Entry 8Z3W (electron microscopy, 3.45 A resolution); this record covers chains A and D of the 4 polymer chains in the assembly.

[Chain A]
Name: Spike glycoprotein
Source organism: Severe acute respiratory syndrome coronavirus 2
Reference sequence: P0DTC2 (SPIKE_SARS2); residue numbers follow UniProt; this construct covers 1-1208
Sequence (1288 residues; row label = number of the first residue in the row):
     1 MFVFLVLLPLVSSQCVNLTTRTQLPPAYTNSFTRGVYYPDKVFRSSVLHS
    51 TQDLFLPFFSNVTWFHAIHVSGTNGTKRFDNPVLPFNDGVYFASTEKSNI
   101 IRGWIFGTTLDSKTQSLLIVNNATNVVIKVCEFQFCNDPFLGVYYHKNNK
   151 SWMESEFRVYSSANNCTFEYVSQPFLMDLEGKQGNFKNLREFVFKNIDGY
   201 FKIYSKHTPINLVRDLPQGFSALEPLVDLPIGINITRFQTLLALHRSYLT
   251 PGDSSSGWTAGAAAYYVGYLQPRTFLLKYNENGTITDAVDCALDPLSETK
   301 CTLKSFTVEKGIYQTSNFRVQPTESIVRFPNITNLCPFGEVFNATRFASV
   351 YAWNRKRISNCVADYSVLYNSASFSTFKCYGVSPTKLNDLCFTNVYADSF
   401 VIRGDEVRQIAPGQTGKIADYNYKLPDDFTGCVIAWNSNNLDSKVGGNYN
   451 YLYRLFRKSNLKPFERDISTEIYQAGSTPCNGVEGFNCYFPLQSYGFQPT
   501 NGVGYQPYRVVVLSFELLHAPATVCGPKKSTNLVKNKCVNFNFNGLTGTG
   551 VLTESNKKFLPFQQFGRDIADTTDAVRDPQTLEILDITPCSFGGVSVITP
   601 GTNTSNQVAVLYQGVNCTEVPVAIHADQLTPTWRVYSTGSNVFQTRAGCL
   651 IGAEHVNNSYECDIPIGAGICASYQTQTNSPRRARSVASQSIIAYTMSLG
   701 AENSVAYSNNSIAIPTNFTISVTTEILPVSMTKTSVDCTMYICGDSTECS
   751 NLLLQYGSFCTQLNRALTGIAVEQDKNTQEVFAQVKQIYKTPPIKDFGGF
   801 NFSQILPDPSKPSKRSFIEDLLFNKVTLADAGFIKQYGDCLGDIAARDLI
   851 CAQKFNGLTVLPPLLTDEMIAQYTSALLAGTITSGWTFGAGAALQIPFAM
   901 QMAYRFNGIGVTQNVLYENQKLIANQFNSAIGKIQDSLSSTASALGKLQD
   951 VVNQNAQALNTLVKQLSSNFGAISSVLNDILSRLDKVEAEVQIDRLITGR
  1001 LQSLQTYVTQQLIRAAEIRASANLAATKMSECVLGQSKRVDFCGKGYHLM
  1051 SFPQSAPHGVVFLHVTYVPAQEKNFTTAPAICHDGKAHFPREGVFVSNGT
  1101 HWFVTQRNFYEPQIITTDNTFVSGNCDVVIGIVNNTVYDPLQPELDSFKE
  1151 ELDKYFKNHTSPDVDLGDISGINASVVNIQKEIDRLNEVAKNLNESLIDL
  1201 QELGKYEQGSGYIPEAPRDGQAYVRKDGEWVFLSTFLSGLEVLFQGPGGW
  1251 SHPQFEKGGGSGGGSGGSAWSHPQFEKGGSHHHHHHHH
Disordered / not traced: 1-13, 70-76, 180-184, 245-253, 260-262, 622-639, 677-688, 828-847, 1149-1288
Sequence notes: variant Gly614 (Asp in P0DTC2); expression tag (1209-1288)
Disulfide bonds: Cys15-Cys136, Cys131-Cys166, Cys291-Cys301, Cys336-Cys361, Cys379-Cys432, Cys391-Cys525, Cys480-Cys488, Cys538-Cys590, Cys617-Cys649, Cys662-Cys671, Cys738-Cys760, Cys743-Cys749, Cys1032-Cys1043, Cys1082-Cys1126
Covalently attached groups: N-acetylglucosamine (NAG) linked to Asn17, Asn61, Asn122, Asn149, Asn165, Asn234, Asn282, Asn331, Asn343, Asn616, Asn657, Asn709, Asn717, Asn801, Asn1074, Asn1098, Asn1134
Curated features (UniProtKB/Swiss-Prot):
  - region: Asn280 to Cys301 (Putative superantigen), Arg403 to Asp405 (Integrin-binding motif), Asn448 to Phe456 (Immunodominant HLA epitope recognized by the CD8+), Pro681 to Ala684 (Putative superantigen), Ser816 to Tyr837 (Fusion peptide 1), Lys835 to Phe855 (Fusion peptide 2), Asp1163 to Glu1202 (Heptad repeat 2)
  - site (Cleavage): Arg685, Ser686, Arg815, Ser816
  - glycosylation: Asn17 (N-linked (GlcNAc...) (complex) asparagine), Asn61 (N-linked (GlcNAc...) (hybrid) asparagine), Asn74 (N-linked (GlcNAc...) (complex) asparagine), Asn122 (N-linked (GlcNAc...) (hybrid) asparagine), Asn149 (N-linked (GlcNAc...) (complex) asparagine), Asn165 (N-linked (GlcNAc...) (complex) asparagine), Asn234 (N-linked (GlcNAc...) (high mannose) asparagine), Asn282 (N-linked (GlcNAc...) (complex) asparagine), Thr323 (O-linked (GalNAc) threonine), Ser325 (O-linked (HexNAc...) serine), Asn331 (N-linked (GlcNAc...) (complex) asparagine), Asn343 (N-linked (GlcNAc...) (complex) asparagine), Asn603 (N-linked (GlcNAc...) (hybrid) asparagine), Asn616 (N-linked (GlcNAc...) (complex) asparagine), Asn657 (N-linked (GlcNAc...) (complex) asparagine), Thr676 (O-linked (GlcNAc...) threonine), Thr678 (O-linked (GlcNAc...) threonine), Asn709 (N-linked (GlcNAc...) (high mannose) asparagine), Asn717 (N-linked (GlcNAc...) (hybrid) asparagine), Asn801 (N-linked (GlcNAc...) (hybrid) asparagine) and 6 more in UniProt
  - natural variant: Leu5 (L5F: In strain: Iota/B.1.526), Ser13 (S13I: In strain: Epsilon/B.1.427/B.1.429), Leu18 (L18F: In strain: Beta/B.1.351, Gamma/P.1 and 1 more), Thr19 (T19I: In strain: Omicron/BQ.1.1, Omicron/XBB.1.5 and 1 more; T19R: In strain: Delta/B.1.617.2, Omicron/BA.2 and 4 more), Thr20 (T20N: In strain: Gamma/P.1), Leu24 to Ala27 (sequence variant, change not given here; In strain: Omicron/BA.2, Omicron/BA.2.12.1 and 6 more), Pro26 (P26S: In strain: Gamma/P.1), Gln52 (Q52H: In strain: Omicron/EG.5.1), Ala67 (A67V: In strain: Eta/B.1.525, Omicron/BA.1), His69 to Val70 (deletion: In strain: Alpha/B.1.1.7, Eta/B.1.525 and 5 more), Gly75 (G75V: In strain: Lambda/C.37), Thr76 (T76I: In strain: Lambda/C.37), 82 further natural variant entries in UniProt
  - mutagenesis: His69 to Val70 (Increased incorporation of cleaved spike into virions), Asn121 (N121Q: Partial loss of biliverdin affinity), Arg190 (R190K: Partial loss of biliverdin affinity), Asn234 (N234Q: Increased resistance to neutralizing antibodies), Asn331 (N331Q: Reduced viral infectivity), Asn343 (N343Q: Reduced viral infectivity), Leu452 (L452R: Increased resistance to neutralizing antibodies. Decreases HLA binding to NF9 epitope. Increased binding affinity to human ACE2), Tyr453 (Y453F: Decreased HLA binding to NF9 epitope. Increased binding affinity to human ACE2), Ala475 (A475V: Increased resistance to neutralizing antibodies), Val483 (V483A: Increased resistance to neutralizing antibodies), Glu484 (E484D: Increased replication in human TMEM106B overexpressing cells), Phe490 (F490L: Increased resistance to neutralizing antibodies and human covalescent sera neutralization), 14 further mutagenesis entries in UniProt

[Chain D]
Name: Angiotensin-converting enzyme 2
Source organism: Homo sapiens
Notes: EC 3.4.17.23, 3.4.17.-
Reference sequence: Q9BYF1 (ACE2_HUMAN); residues 1-615 here = UniProt positions 1-615
Sequence (631 residues; each row starts with the number of its first residue):
     1 MSSSSWLLLSLVAVTAAQSTIEEQAKTFLDKFNHEAEDLFYQSSLASWNY
    51 NTNITEENVQNMNNAGDKWSAFLKEQSTLAQMYPLQEIQNLTVKLQLQAL
   101 QQNGSSVLSEDKSKRLNTILNTMSTIYSTGKVCNPDNPQECLLLEPGLNE
   151 IMANSLDYNERLWAWESWRSEVGKQLRPLYEEYVVLKNEMARANHYEDYG
   201 DYWRGDYEVNGVDGYDYSRGQLIEDVEHTFEEIKPLYEHLHAYVRAKLMN
   251 AYPSYISPIGCLPAHLLGDMWGRFWTNLYSLTVPFGQKPNIDVTDAMVDQ
   301 AWDAQRIFKEAEKFFVSVGLPNMTQGFWENSMLTDPGNVQKAVCHPTAWD
   351 LGKGDFRILMCTKVTMDDFLTAHHEMGHIQYDMAYAAQPFLLRNGANEGF
   401 HEAVGEIMSLSAATPKHLKSIGLLSPDFQEDNETEINFLLKQALTIVGTL
   451 PFTYMLEKWRWMVFKGEIPKDQWMKKWWEMKREIVGVVEPVPHDETYCDP
   501 ASLFHVSNDYSFIRYYTRTLYQFQFQEALCQAAKHEGPLHKCDISNSTEA
   551 GQKLFNMLRLGKSEPWTLALENVVGAKNMNVRPLLNYFEPLFTWLKDQNK
   601 NSFVGWSTDWSPYADLEVLFQGPHHHHHHHH
Disordered / not traced: 1-18, 614-631
Sequence notes: expression tag (616-631)
Disulfide bonds: Cys133-Cys141, Cys344-Cys361, Cys530-Cys542
Curated features (UniProtKB/Swiss-Prot):
  - region (Interaction with SARS-CoV spike glycoprotein): Asp30 to Tyr41, Met82 to Pro84, Lys353 to Arg357
  - active site: Glu375 (Proton acceptor), His505 (Proton donor)
  - binding site (chloride): Arg169, Trp477, Lys481
  - binding site (substrate): Arg273, His345, Pro346, Tyr515
  - binding site (Zn(2+)): His374, His378, Glu402
  - glycosylation (N-linked (GlcNAc...) asparagine): Asn53, Asn90, Asn103, Asn322, Asn432, Asn546
  - mutagenesis: Ser19 (S19P: Increases slightly the interaction with RBD domain of SARS-CoV-2 spike protein), Gln24 to Lys26 (Slightly inhibits interaction with SARS-CoV spike glycoprotein), Gln24 (Q24T: Increases slightly the interaction with RBD domain of SARS-CoV-2 spike protein), Ala25 (A25V: Increases slightly the interaction with RBD domain of SARS-CoV-2 spike protein), Thr27 (T27Y: Increases slightly the interaction with RBD domain of SARS-CoV-2 spike protein. In sACE2.v2.2; increases interaction with RBD domain of SARS-CoV-2 spike protein ...), Leu29 (L29F: Increases slightly the interaction with RBD domain of SARS-CoV-2 spike protein), Lys31 (K31D: Abolishes interaction with SARS-CoV spike glycoprotein; K31Y: Increases slightly the interaction with RBD domain of SARS-CoV-2 spike protein), Asn33 (N33D: Increases slightly the interaction with RBD domain of SARS-CoV-2 spike protein), His34 (H34A: Increases slightly the interaction with RBD domain of SARS-CoV-2 spike protein), Glu37 (E37A: No effect on interaction with SARS-CoV spike glycoprotein), Asp38 (D38A: No effect on interaction with SARS-CoV spike glycoprotein), Leu39 (L39R: Increases slightly the interaction with RBD domain of SARS-CoV-2 spike protein), 48 further mutagenesis entries in UniProt

[Interface between chain A and chain D]
Contacting residue pairs (32):
  Lys417(A) with Asp30(D), salt bridge
  Tyr449(A) with Asp38(D), hydrogen bond
  Tyr453(A) with His34(D), hydrogen bond
  Phe456(A) with Thr27(D); Asp30(D)
  Ala475(A) with Ser19(D), hydrogen bond (backbone-backbone); Gln24(D)
  Gly476(A) with Gln24(D)
  Glu484(A) with Lys31(D), salt bridge
  Phe486(A) with Met82(D), hydrophobic; Tyr83(D), hydrogen bond (backbone-side chain)
  Asn487(A) with Gln24(D), hydrogen bond; Tyr83(D)
  Tyr489(A) with Phe28(D); Tyr83(D), hydrogen bond
  Gln493(A) with His34(D); Glu35(D), hydrogen bond
  Ser494(A) with His34(D), hydrogen bond (backbone-side chain)
  Gly496(A) with Lys353(D), hydrogen bond (backbone-side chain)
  Gln498(A) with Asp38(D); Tyr41(D); Lys353(D), hydrogen bond
  Thr500(A) with Tyr41(D), hydrogen bond; Asp355(D), hydrogen bond
  Asn501(A) with Tyr41(D), hydrogen bond; Lys353(D)
  Gly502(A) with Lys353(D); Gly354(D), hydrogen bond (backbone-backbone)
  Tyr505(A) with Lys353(D); Gly354(D); Ala386(D)
  Gln506(A) with Gln325(D), hydrogen bond
Interface residues without a listed pair, chain A (22 interface residues in all): Asn439, Tyr473, Phe497
Interface residues without a listed pair, chain D (21 interface residues in all): Glu23, Thr324, Asn330, Gly352

[In short]
The interface between chain A and chain D involves 22 residues on one side and 21 on the other; the contacts
include 15 hydrogen bonds and 2 salt bridges. Polar contacts include Lys417(A)-Asp30(D), Glu484(A)-Lys31(D)
and Tyr449(A)-Asp38(D).
Chain A is Spike glycoprotein (Severe acute respiratory syndrome coronavirus 2) and chain D is
Angiotensin-converting enzyme 2 (Homo sapiens); the structure, Cryo-EM structure of SARS-CoV-2 D614G S with
one ACE2 receptor binding (RB1) in prefusion conformation, was determined by electron microscopy (same
publication as 8Z4X, 8Z64, 8Z6A, 8Z7B and 8Z7P).
